Entry 5VVK (X-ray diffraction, 2.90 A resolution); this record covers chains A and J of the 10 polymer chains in the assembly.

[Chain A]
Protein: CRISPR-associated endonuclease Cas1
Source organism: Escherichia coli (strain K12)
Notes: EC 3.1.-.-
UniProtKB: Q46896 (CAS1_ECOLI); residues 1-305 here = UniProt positions 1-305
Amino-acid sequence (308 residues; numbered -2 to 305; the number before each row is that of its first residue; numbers below 1 keep their minus sign (Ser-2 is residue -2)):
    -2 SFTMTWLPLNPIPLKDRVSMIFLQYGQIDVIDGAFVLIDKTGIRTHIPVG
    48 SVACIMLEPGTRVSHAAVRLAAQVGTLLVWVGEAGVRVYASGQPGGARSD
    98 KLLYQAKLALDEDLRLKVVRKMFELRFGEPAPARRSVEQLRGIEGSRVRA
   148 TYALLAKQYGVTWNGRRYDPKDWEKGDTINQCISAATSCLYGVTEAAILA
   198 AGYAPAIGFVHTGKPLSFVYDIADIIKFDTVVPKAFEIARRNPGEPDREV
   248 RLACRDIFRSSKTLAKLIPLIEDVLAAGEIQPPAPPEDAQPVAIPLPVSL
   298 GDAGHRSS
Disordered / not traced: -2 to 15, 282-305
Differences from the reference sequence: expression tag (-2 to 0)
Curated features (UniProtKB/Swiss-Prot):
  - binding site (Mg(2+)): Glu141, His208, Asp221
  - mutagenesis: Tyr22 (Y22A: Slightly decreased spacer acquisition in vivo; Y22F: Nearly wild-type spacer acquisition in vivo), Arg41 (R41E: Dramatically decreased spacer acquisition in vivo), Arg59 (R59A: Loss of spacer acquisition in vivo, decreased protospacer binding; R59D: Dramatically decreased spacer acquisition in vitro, 250-fold decreased affinity for protospacer DNA), Arg66 (R66D: Dramatically decreased spacer acquisition in vitro, 250-fold decreased affinity for protospacer DNA; R66E: Dramatically decreased spacer acquisition in vivo), Arg84 (R84A: Decreased spacer acquisition in vivo; R84E: Dramatically decreased spacer acquisition in vivo), Glu141 (E141A: No cleavage of any substrates, no restoration of UV or mitomycin C (MMC) resistance. Loss of spacer acquisition in vivo), Tyr149 (Y149A: No effect on in vitro protospacer integration), Tyr165 (Y165A: No effect on in vitro protospacer integration. Alone significantly decreased protospacer acquisition in vivo ...), Trp170 (W170A: Alone significantly decreased protospacer acquisition in vivo. Decreased protospacer binding; in association with A-170), Thr184 (T184A: No cleavage of any substrates), Tyr188 (Y188A: Partial inhibition of cleavage. No effect on in vitro protospacer integration. Significantly decreased protospacer acquisition in vivo), His208 (H208A: No cleavage of any substrates, no restoration of UV or MMC resistance. Loss of spacer acquisition in vivo), 13 further mutagenesis entries in UniProt
What the authors report for this chain:
  - binding site for the 58-nt DNA strand: Ser143, Arg146
  - mutagenesis - R112E, R132A, R163A: abolished catalytic activity
  - mutagenesis - R112A, R131A, Q136A: decreased catalytic activity
  - mutagenesis - R138A: decreased catalytic activity on second-site integration
  - mutagenesis - R138A: increased catalytic activity on disintegration
  - binding site for the 58-nt DNA strand (chain J): Arg132, Arg138, Ser143, Arg146, Arg163
  - catalytic residues: Glu141 (proposed by the authors, not directly observed)

[Chain J]
Molecule: 58-nt DNA strand
Sequence (58 nucleotides; each row starts with the number of its first residue):
     1 CACTGGTGGTCGCCGCGGTTTATCCCCGCTGGCGCGGGGAACACTCTAAG
    51 ATATTAGA
Disordered / not traced: 23-37

[Interface between chain A and chain J]
Pairs across the interface - 37 pairs, chain A then chain J:
  Tyr22(A) with DC11(J), hydrogen bond to the base
  Pro56(A) with DC11(J), base contact; DG12(J), phosphate contact
  Gly79(A) with DG12(J), phosphate contact
  Glu80(A) with DC11(J), sugar contact; DG12(J), hydrogen bond to the phosphate
  Arg84(A) with DC13(J), salt bridge to the phosphate; DC14(J), base contact
  Tyr86(A) with DG12(J), hydrogen bond to the phosphate
  Arg138(A) with DG18(J), salt bridge to the phosphate
  Arg163(A) with DG15(J), phosphate contact; DC16(J), salt bridge to the phosphate
  Tyr165(A) with DG15(J), base contact
  Asp166(A) with DG15(J), base contact
  Pro167(A) with DG15(J), base contact
  Trp170(A) with DC14(J), stacking on the base; DG15(J), base contact
  Ser181(A) with DG15(J), hydrogen bond to the base
  Ala182(A) with DC14(J), base contact
  Thr184(A) with DG15(J), sugar contact; DC16(J), hydrogen bond to the phosphate
  Ser185(A) with DC14(J), phosphate contact
  Tyr188(A) with DG15(J), phosphate contact; DC16(J), hydrogen bond to the phosphate
  Val207(A) with DG18(J), phosphate contact
  His208(A) with DG17(J), salt bridge to the phosphate; DG18(J), phosphate contact
  Thr209(A) with DG18(J), hydrogen bond to the phosphate; DT19(J), phosphate contact
  Gly210(A) with DT19(J), phosphate contact
  Lys211(A) with DC16(J), hydrogen bond to the base
  Tyr217(A) with DC16(J), base contact
  Asp244(A) with DC14(J), base contact
  Arg245(A) with DC11(J), phosphate contact; DG12(J), base contact
  Arg248(A) with DC11(J), salt bridge to the phosphate; DG12(J), hydrogen bond to the sugar
Interface residues without a listed pair, chain A (33 interface residues in all): Lys168, Asp169, Asn177, Gln178, Asp221, Lys224, Leu249
Interface residues without a listed pair, chain J (10 interface residues in all): DT10

[In short]
33 residues of chain A and 10 residues of chain J are in contact, with 9 hydrogen bonds, 5 salt bridges and 1
aromatic stacking contact. Polar contacts include Tyr22(A)-DC11(J), Ser181(A)-DG15(J) and Lys211(A)-DC16(J).
The paper reports the catalytic residue Glu141(A); R112E, R132A and R163A of chain A abolish catalytic
activity; 7 substitutions were tested in all.
Chain A is CRISPR-associated endonuclease Cas1 (Escherichia coli (strain K12)) and chain J is a 58-nt DNA
strand; the structure, Cas1-Cas2 bound to full-site mimic, was determined by X-ray diffraction (same
publication as 5VVJ, 5VVL and 5WFE).
